Entry 8IW7 (electron microscopy, 2.97 A resolution); this record covers chains R and A of the 5 polymer chains in the assembly.

Chain R:
Molecule: Trace amine-associated receptor 9
Organism: Mus musculus
UniProt: Q5QD04 (TAAR9_MOUSE); numbering as in UniProt (aligned over 1-348)
Amino-acid sequence (348 residues; each row starts with the number of its first residue):
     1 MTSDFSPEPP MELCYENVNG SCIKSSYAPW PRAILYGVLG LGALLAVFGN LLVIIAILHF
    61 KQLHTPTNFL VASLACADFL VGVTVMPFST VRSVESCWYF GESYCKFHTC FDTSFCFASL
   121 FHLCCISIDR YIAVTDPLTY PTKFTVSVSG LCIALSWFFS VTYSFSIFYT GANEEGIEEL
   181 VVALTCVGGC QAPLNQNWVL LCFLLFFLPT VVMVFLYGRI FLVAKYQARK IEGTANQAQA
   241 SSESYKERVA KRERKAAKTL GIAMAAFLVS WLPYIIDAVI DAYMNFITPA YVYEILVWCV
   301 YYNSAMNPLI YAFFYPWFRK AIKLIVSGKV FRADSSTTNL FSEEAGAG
Disordered / not traced: 1-35, 233-252, 327-348
Cystine bridges: Cys105-Cys190
Residues lining bound ligands: 2-phenylethylamine (PEA): Asp112, Thr113, Cys116, Cys202, Tyr274, Val297, Val300, Tyr301
Curated features (UniProtKB/Swiss-Prot):
  - region: Glu174 to Val187 (Extracellular Loop 2 (ECL2))
  - binding site (spermidine): Asp112, Thr113
  - glycosylation: Asn19 (N-linked (GlcNAc...) asparagine)
  - mutagenesis: Leu35 (L35W: Decreased binding to spermidine), Thr109 (T109A: Abolished activation of G(s) G alpha protein in response to spermidine-binding), Asp112 (D112A/N/E: Abolished activation of G(s) G alpha protein in response to trace amine-binding), Thr113 (T113A/I/V/L: Abolished activation of G(s) G alpha protein in response to spermidine-binding), Phe117 (F117T/L: Abolished activation of G(s) G alpha protein in response to trace amine-binding), Phe168 (F168V: Abolished activation of G(s) G alpha protein in response to trace amine-binding), Glu178 to Glu179 (Decreased binding to spermidine), Glu178 (E178A: Does not affect binding to spermidine), Glu179 (E179A: Does not affect binding to spermidine), Ala263 (A263I/L: Decreased activation of GNAL/G(olf) G alpha protein in response to trace amine-binding without affecting activation of G(s) G alpha proteins), Trp271 (W271A: Abolished activation of G(s) G alpha protein in response to trace amine-binding), Tyr274 (Y274C/A/L: Abolished activation of G(s) G alpha protein in response to trace amine-binding), 10 further mutagenesis entries in UniProt

Chain A:
Molecule: Guanine nucleotide-binding protein subunit alpha isoforms short
Organism: Homo sapiens
Amino-acid sequence (362 residues; row label = number of the first residue in the row; note: 33 numbers in that range are skipped by the numbering (no residue carries them; nothing is unmodelled there); numbering starts at 0):
     0 MMGCTLSAED KAAVERSKM
    26 IEKQLQKDKQ VYRATHRLLL LGADNSGKST IVKQMRIY
    80 HVNGYSEEEC KQYKAVVYSN TIQSIIAIIR AMGRLKIDFG DSARADDARQ LFVLAGAAEE
   140 GFMTAELAGV IKRLWKDSGV QACFNRSREY QLNDSAAYYL NDLDRIAQPN YIPTQQDVLR
   200 TRVKTSGIFE TKFQVDKVNF HMFDVGAQRD ERRKWIQCFN DVTAIIFVVD SSDYN
   265 RLQEALNDFK SIWNNRWLRT ISVILFLNKQ DLLAEKVLAG KSKIEDYFPE FARYTTPEDA
   325 TPEPGEDPRV TRAKYFIRDE FLRISTASGD GRHYCYPHFT CSVDTENARR IFNDCRDIIQ
   385 RMHLRQYELL
Disordered / not traced: 0-3, 80-203

Interface between chain R and chain A:
Contacting residue pairs (39):
  Pro66(R) - Arg38(A)
  Arg130(R) - Tyr391(A)
  Ala133(R) - His387(A)  hydrogen bond (backbone-side chain)
  Ala133(R) - Tyr391(A)
  Val134(R) - Gln384(A)
  Val134(R) - Leu388(A)  hydrophobic
  Thr135(R) - Arg380(A)
  Pro137(R) - Arg380(A)
  Pro137(R) - Ile383(A)
  Pro137(R) - Gln384(A)
  Pro137(R) - His387(A)
  Leu138(R) - His41(A)  hydrogen bond (backbone-side chain)
  Leu138(R) - Val217(A)  hydrophobic
  Leu138(R) - Phe376(A)  hydrophobic
  Leu138(R) - Arg380(A)
  Leu138(R) - Ile383(A)  hydrophobic
  Tyr140(R) - His387(A)
  Tyr140(R) - Tyr391(A)  hydrogen bond
  Pro141(R) - Arg38(A)
  Thr142(R) - Gln35(A)
  Thr142(R) - Ala39(A)
  Phe144(R) - Arg38(A)
  Thr145(R) - Gln35(A)
  Ile220(R) - Leu393(A)  hydrophobic
  Val223(R) - Gln384(A)
  Ala224(R) - Leu388(A)  hydrophobic
  Gln227(R) - Asp381(A)  hydrogen bond
  Gln227(R) - Gln384(A)  hydrogen bond
  Gln227(R) - Arg385(A)  hydrogen bond
  Ile231(R) - Arg385(A)
  Lys255(R) - Glu392(A)
  Lys255(R) - Leu393(A)
  Lys255(R) - Leu394(A)  hydrogen bond (side chain-backbone)
  Ala256(R) - Leu393(A)  hydrogen bond (backbone-backbone)
  Thr259(R) - Glu392(A)  hydrogen bond (side chain-backbone)
  Thr259(R) - Leu393(A)
  Phe314(R) - Glu392(A)
  Tyr315(R) - Tyr391(A)
  Pro316(R) - Glu392(A)
Interface residues without a listed pair, chain R (30 interface residues in all): Asp129, Asp136, Ala228, Lys230, Glu253, Leu260, Trp317
Interface residues without a listed pair, chain A (21 interface residues in all): Phe219, Tyr358, Cys379, Gln390

In short:
The interface between chain R and chain A involves 30 residues on one side and 21 on the other; the contacts
include 9 hydrogen bonds. Among the polar pairs are Ala133(R)-His387(A), Leu138(R)-His41(A) and
Tyr140(R)-Tyr391(A). Bound to chain R: 2-phenylethylamine.
Here chain R is Trace amine-associated receptor 9 (Mus musculus) and chain A is Guanine nucleotide-binding
protein subunit alpha isoforms short (Homo sapiens). Entry 8IW7 (Cryo-EM structure of the PEA-bound mTAAR9-Gs
complex) was determined by electron microscopy together with 8ITF, 8IW1, 8IW4 and 8IW9 from the same study.
